3ZNK - chains B and D of the 6 polymer chains in the assembly; structure by X-ray diffraction, 2.71 A resolution.

# Chain B (and D)
Protein: Haemagglutinin
Organism: Influenza A virus
Notes: fragment: ha2 of trypsin released ectodomain, residues 347-512; chain D of this document is another copy of the same molecule, construct and numbering; everything in this record applies to it too
UniProtKB: Q6DQ34 (Q6DQ34_9INFA); residues 1-166 here correspond to UniProt positions 347-512 (UniProt number = residue number + 346)
Amino-acid sequence (166 residues; row label = number of the first residue in the row):
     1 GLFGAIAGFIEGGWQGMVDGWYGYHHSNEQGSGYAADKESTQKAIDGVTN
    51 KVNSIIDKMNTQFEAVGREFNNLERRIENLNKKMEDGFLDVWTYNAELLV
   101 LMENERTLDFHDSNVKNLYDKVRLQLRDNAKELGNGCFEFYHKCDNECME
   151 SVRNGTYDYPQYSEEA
Disordered / not traced: 164-166
Cystine bridges: Cys144-Cys148
Glycans and other covalent adducts: N-acetylglucosamine (NAG) linked to Asn154

# How chain B and chain D interact
Contacting residue pairs - 37 pairs, chain B then chain D:
  Phe3(B) - Leu2(D)
  Phe3(B) - Phe3(D)  hydrophobic
  Lys58(B) - Tyr94(D)
  Lys58(B) - Glu97(D)  salt bridge
  Met59(B) - Tyr94(D)  hydrophobic
  Arg68(B) - Arg76(D)
  Arg68(B) - Asn79(D)
  Glu69(B) - Arg76(D)  hydrogen bond (backbone-side chain)
  Phe70(B) - Arg76(D)
  Glu74(B) - Arg76(D)  salt bridge
  Ile77(B) - Ile77(D)  hydrophobic
  Asn81(B) - Leu80(D)
  Met84(B) - Leu80(D)  hydrophobic
  Met84(B) - Met84(D)  hydrophobic
  Phe88(B) - Met84(D)
  Phe88(B) - Gly87(D)
  Phe88(B) - Phe88(D)
  Val91(B) - Val91(D)  hydrophobic
  Trp92(B) - Asp90(D)
  Trp92(B) - Val91(D)
  Trp92(B) - Tyr94(D)  hydrophobic
  Asn95(B) - Tyr94(D)
  Leu99(B) - Tyr94(D)
  Met102(B) - Met102(D)  hydrophobic
  Glu103(B) - Met102(D)
  Arg106(B) - Leu2(D)
  Arg106(B) - Glu105(D)  salt bridge
  Arg106(B) - Asp109(D)  salt bridge
  Ser113(B) - Leu2(D)  hydrogen bond (side chain-backbone)
  Asn117(B) - Gly1(D)  hydrogen bond (side chain-backbone)
  Asn117(B) - Leu2(D)  hydrogen bond (side chain-backbone)
  Asn117(B) - Gly4(D)
  Arg123(B) - Glu132(D)  salt bridge
  Leu124(B) - Phe9(D)  hydrophobic
  Leu124(B) - Glu132(D)
  Arg127(B) - Lys131(D)
  Arg127(B) - Glu132(D)  hydrogen bond (side chain-backbone)
Interface residues without a listed pair, chain B (30 interface residues in all): Phe63, Val66, Leu80, Phe110, Lys116, Asp120, Tyr159
Interface residues without a listed pair, chain D (28 interface residues in all): Lys83, Asn95, Leu98, Leu101, Arg106, Lys116, Gly134

# Overview
30 residues of chain B and 28 residues of chain D are in contact; the contacts include 5 hydrogen bonds and 5
salt bridges. Polar contacts include Lys58(B)-Glu97(D), Glu74(B)-Arg76(D) and Arg106(B)-Glu105(D).
N-acetylglucosamine is covalently linked to Asn154(B).
Chain B and chain D are both Haemagglutinin (Influenza A virus); the structure, H5 Haemagglutinin in Complex
with 6-O-Sulfo-2,3-Sialyllactosamine (Sulfated 3'SLN), was determined by X-ray diffraction, deposited together
with 3ZNL and 3ZNM.
